PDB entry 8ANO | X-ray diffraction, 1.29 A resolution | chains D and H of the 7 polymer chains in the assembly

# Chain D
Protein: Fucose-binding lectin PA-IIL
From: Pseudomonas aeruginosa PAO1
UniProt: Q9HYN5 (Q9HYN5_PSEAE); residues 1-114 here correspond to UniProt positions 2-115 (UniProt number = residue number + 1)
Amino-acid sequence (114 residues; numbered 1 to 114; the number before each row is that of its first residue):
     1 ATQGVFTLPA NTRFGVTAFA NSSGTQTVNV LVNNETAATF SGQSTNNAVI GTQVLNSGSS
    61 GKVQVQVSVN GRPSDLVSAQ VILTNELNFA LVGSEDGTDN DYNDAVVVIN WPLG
Metal / ion sites: Ca2+ site 1: Asn21, Asp101, Asn103, Asp104 (together with ZDC) (shared with 1 residue of chain C); Ca2+ site 2: Glu95, Asp99, Asp101, Asp104 (together with ZDC); Ca2+ site 3: Gly114 (together with ZDC) (shared with 4 residues of chain C)
Residues lining bound ligands: ZDC (3,7-anhydro-2,8-dideoxy-L-glycero-D-gluco-octonic acid): Asn21, Ser22, Ser23, Gly24, Thr45, Glu95, Asp96, Gly97, Asp99, Asp101, Asn103, Asp104

# Chain H
Protein: Mixed-chirality fucosylated peptide FHP8
Amino-acid sequence (12 residues; row label = number of the first residue in the row):
     2 KKLLKLLKLL LX
Modified residues: Lys3 (D-lysine; DLY); Leu4, Leu5 (D-leucine; DLE); NH2 (amino group) at position 13
Covalent attachments: 3,7-anhydro-2,8-dideoxy-L-glycero-D-gluco-octonic acid (ZDC) linked to Lys2

# How chain D and chain H interact
Contacting residue pairs (5):
  Ser23(D) - Lys2(H)
  Asp96(D) - Lys9(H)
  Gly97(D) - Lys9(H)  hydrogen bond (backbone-side chain)
  Thr98(D) - Leu5(H)
  Thr98(D) - Lys9(H)
Also at the interface, not in a pair above, chain D (5 interface residues in all): Arg72
Also at the interface, not in a pair above, chain H (4 interface residues in all): Leu10

# Overview
5 residues of chain D and 4 residues of chain H are in contact; the contacts include 1 hydrogen bond. Its one
hydrogen-bonded contact is Gly97(D)-Lys9(H). Bound to chain D: compound ZDC. Covalently linked compound ZDC:
at Lys2(H).
Here chain D is Fucose-binding lectin PA-IIL (Pseudomonas aeruginosa PAO1) and chain H is Mixed-chirality
fucosylated peptide FHP8. Entry 8ANO (Fucosylated mixed-chirality linear peptide FHP8 bound to the fucose
binding lectin LecB PA-IIL from Pseudomonas aeruginosa ...) was determined by X-ray diffraction together with
8AN9, 8ANR and 8AOO from the same study.
